3G9C - chains A and P of the 3 polymer chains in the assembly; structure by X-ray diffraction, 2.90 A resolution.

== Chain A ==
Molecule: U1 small nuclear ribonucleoprotein A
Organism: Homo sapiens
Notes: fragment: rna binding domain
UniProtKB: P09012 (SNRPA_HUMAN); numbering as in UniProt (aligned over 1-98)
Amino-acid sequence (98 residues; numbered 1 to 98; the number before each row is that of its first residue):
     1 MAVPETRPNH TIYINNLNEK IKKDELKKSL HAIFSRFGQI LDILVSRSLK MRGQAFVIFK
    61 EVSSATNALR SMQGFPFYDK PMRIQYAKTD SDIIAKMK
Not modelled in the structure: 1-6, 97-98
Differences from the reference sequence: engineered mutation His-31 (Tyr in P09012), Arg-36 (Gln in P09012)
Swiss-Prot annotation at these positions:
  - modified residue: Ala-2 (N-acetylalanine), Lys-60 (N6-acetyllysine)
  - mutagenesis: Thr-11 (T11V: Abolishes RNA binding), Tyr-13 (Y13F: Substantially reduces RNA binding), Asn-15 (N15V: Abolishes RNA binding), Asn-16 (N16V: Substantially reduces RNA binding), Arg-52 (R52Q: Abolishes RNA binding)

== Chain P ==
Molecule: Glms ribozyme
Sequence (141 nucleotides; row label = number of the first residue in the row; note: 1 number in that range is skipped by the numbering (no residue carries it; nothing is unmodelled there); a row labelled like 17A-17L holds insertion residues (17A, then the next letters in order)):
    12 XGCAC
17A-17L CAUUGCACUCCG
    18 GUGCCAGUUG ACGAGGUGGG GUUUAUCGAG AUUUCGGCGG AUGACUCCCG GUUGUUCAUC
    78 ACAACCGCAA GCUUUUACUU AAAUCAUUAA GGUGACUUAG UGGACAAAGG UGAAAGUGUG
   138 AUGA
Not modelled in the structure: 141
Modified positions: GTP (guanosine-5'-triphosphate) at position 12
Bound ions: Mg2+: C29 (shared with 1 residue of chain E)
Small-molecule neighbours: glucosamine 6-phosphate (GLP; 2-amino-2-deoxy-6-O-phosphono-alpha-D-glucopyranose): A28, A42, U43, G57, A58
What the authors report for this chain:
  - binding site for glucosamine 6-phosphate: U43
  - catalytic residues: G33 (citing earlier work)
  - mutagenesis - G33A: decreased catalytic activity (citing earlier work)

== Chain A / chain P interface ==
Pairs across the interface (39):
  Tyr-13(A) / G17E(P)  hydrogen bond to the base
  Tyr-13(A) / C17F(P)  stacking on the base
  Asn-15(A) / U17D(P)  base contact
  Asn-15(A) / G17E(P)  base contact
  Asn-16(A) / U17D(P)  hydrogen bond to the base
  Asn-16(A) / G17E(P)  base contact
  Glu-19(A) / U17C(P)  hydrogen bond to the base
  Glu-19(A) / G17E(P)  base contact
  Leu-44(A) / C17H(P)  sugar contact
  Ser-48(A) / G17L(P)  phosphate contact
  Leu-49(A) / A17B(P)  base contact
  Leu-49(A) / G17E(P)  base contact
  Leu-49(A) / G17L(P)  phosphate contact
  Lys-50(A) / G17E(P)  hydrogen bond to the sugar
  Lys-50(A) / C17F(P)  salt bridge to the phosphate
  Lys-50(A) / A17G(P)  salt bridge to the phosphate
  Met-51(A) / C17F(P)  sugar contact
  Met-51(A) / A17G(P)  phosphate contact
  Arg-52(A) / A17B(P)  hydrogen bond to the base
  Arg-52(A) / U17C(P)  base contact
  Arg-52(A) / G17E(P)  hydrogen bond to the base
  Arg-52(A) / G17L(P)  hydrogen bond to the base
  Gly-53(A) / G17E(P)  base contact
  Gln-54(A) / G17E(P)  hydrogen bond to the base
  Gln-54(A) / C17F(P)  sugar contact
  Phe-56(A) / C17F(P)  sugar contact
  Phe-56(A) / A17G(P)  stacking on the base
  Lys-80(A) / U17D(P)  hydrogen bond to the base
  Arg-83(A) / U17D(P)  base contact
  Gln-85(A) / C17F(P)  hydrogen bond to the base
  Tyr-86(A) / C17F(P)  base contact
  Ala-87(A) / C17F(P)  base contact
  Lys-88(A) / C17F(P)  hydrogen bond to the base
  Thr-89(A) / A17G(P)  base contact
  Asp-90(A) / A17G(P)  base contact
  Asp-90(A) / C17H(P)  hydrogen bond to the base
  Ser-91(A) / A17G(P)  hydrogen bond to the base
  Ser-91(A) / C17H(P)  base contact
  Asp-92(A) / C17H(P)  hydrogen bond to the base
Other interface residues (no listed pair), chain A (25 interface residues in all): Thr-11, Ser-46
Other interface residues (no listed pair), chain P (9 interface residues in all): C17K

== In short ==
25 residues of chain A and 9 residues of chain P are in contact; the contacts include 14 hydrogen bonds, 2
salt bridges and 2 aromatic stacking contacts. Polar pairs include Tyr-13(A)/G17E(P), Asn-16(A)/U17D(P) and
Glu-19(A)/U17C(P). Chain P binds glucosamine 6-phosphate. The paper reports the catalytic residue G33(P); G33A
of chain P reduces catalytic activity.
Chain A is U1 small nuclear ribonucleoprotein A (Homo sapiens) and chain P is Glms ribozyme; the structure,
Crystal structure of the product Bacillus anthracis glmS ribozyme, was determined by X-ray diffraction
together with 3L3C, 3G8S, 3G8T and 3G96 from the same study.
